PDB entry 4MEX | X-ray diffraction, 3.90 A resolution | chains A and F of the 7 polymer chains in the assembly

# Chain A
Name: DNA-directed RNA polymerase subunit alpha
From: Escherichia coli
Notes: EC 2.7.7.6
UniProt: P0A7Z4 (RPOA_ECOLI); numbering as in UniProt (aligned over 2-329)
Sequence (335 residues; numbered -5 to 329; the number before each row is that of its first residue; numbers below 1 keep their minus sign (Met-5 is residue -5)):
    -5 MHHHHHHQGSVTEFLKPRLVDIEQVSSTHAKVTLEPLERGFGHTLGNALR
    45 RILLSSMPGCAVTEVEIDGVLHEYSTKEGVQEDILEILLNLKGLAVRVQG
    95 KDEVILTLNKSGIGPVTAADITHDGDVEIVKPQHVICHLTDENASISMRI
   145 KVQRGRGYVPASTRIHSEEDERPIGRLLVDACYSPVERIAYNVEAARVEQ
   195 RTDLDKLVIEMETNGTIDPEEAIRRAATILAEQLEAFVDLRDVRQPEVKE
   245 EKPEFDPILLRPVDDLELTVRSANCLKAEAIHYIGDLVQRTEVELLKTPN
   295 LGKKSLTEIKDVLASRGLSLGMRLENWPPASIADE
Disordered / not traced: -5 to 4, 159-167, 234-246, 325-329
Construct notes: expression tag (-4 to 1)
Swiss-Prot annotation at these positions:
  - region: Glu162 to Glu165 (Required for interaction with Crp at class II promoters)
  - modified residue: Arg265 (ADP-ribosylarginine), Lys297 (N6-acetyllysine), Lys298 (N6-acetyllysine)
  - mutagenesis: Arg45 (R45C: In rpoA112; temperature-sensitive, blocks RNA polymerase assembly), Glu162 to Glu165 (5-fold decrease in CRP-class II promoter-dependent transcription), Glu165 (E165K: 5-fold decrease in CRP-class II promoter-dependent transcription), Arg191 (R191C: In rpoA101; temperature-sensitive)

# Chain F
Name: RNA polymerase sigma factor RpoD
From: Escherichia coli
UniProt: P00579 (RPOD_ECOLI); numbering as in UniProt (aligned over 1-613)
Sequence (613 residues; numbered 1 to 613; the number before each row is that of its first residue):
     1 MEQNPQSQLKLLVTRGKEQGYLTYAEVNDHLPEDIVDSDQIEDIIQMIND
    51 MGIQVMEEAPDADDLMLAENTADEDAAEAAAQVLSSVESEIGRTTDPVRM
   101 YMREMGTVELLTREGEIDIAKRIEDGINQVQCSVAEYPEAITYLLEQYDR
   151 VEAEEARLSDLITGFVDPNAEEDLAPTATHVGSELSQEDLDDDEDEDEED
   201 GDDDSADDDNSIDPELAREKFAELRAQYVVTRDTIKAKGRSHATAQEEIL
   251 KLSEVFKQFRLVPKQFDYLVNSMRVMMDRVRTQERLIMKLCVEQCKMPKK
   301 NFITLFTGNETSDTWFNAAIAMNKPWSEKLHDVSEEVHRALQKLQQIEEE
   351 TGLTIEQVKDINRRMSIGEAKARRAKKEMVEANLRLVISIAKKYTNRGLQ
   401 FLDLIQEGNIGLMKAVDKFEYRRGYKFSTYATWWIRQAITRSIADQARTI
   451 RIPVHMIETINKLNRISRQMLQEMGREPTPEELAERMLMPEDKIRKVLKI
   501 AKEPISMETPIGDDEDSHLGDFIEDTTLELPLDSATTESLRAATHDVLAG
   551 LTAREAKVLRMRFGIDMNTDYTLEEVGKQFDVTRERIRQIEAKALRKLRH
   601 PSRSEVLRSFLDD
Disordered / not traced: 1-94, 108-113, 166-209, 238-241, 613
Swiss-Prot annotation at these positions:
  - DNA-binding region: Leu573 to Ala592 (H-T-H motif)
  - region: Arg584 to Arg599 (Interaction with anti-sigma factors)
  - motif: Asp403 to Gln406 (Interaction with polymerase core subunit RpoC)
  - site: Arg562 (Interaction with anti-sigma factors)
  - mutagenesis: Ala553 (A553D: Disrupts the interaction with Escherichia phage lambda antitermination protein Q), Arg596 (R596D/E: 2-fold reduction in activation of class II Crp-dependent promoters)

# Interface between chain A and chain F
Contacting residue pairs (4; chain A residue first):
  Asp250(A) with Pro601(F); Ser604(F)
  Gly311(A) with Arg599(F)
  Met316(A) with Pro601(F), hydrophobic
Other interface residues (no listed pair), chain A (4 interface residues in all): Phe249
Other interface residues (no listed pair), chain F (4 interface residues in all): Glu605

# Summary
The chain A/chain F interface involves 4 residues from each chain. UniProt lists 6 mutagenesis sites on chain
A; 2 mutagenesis sites on chain F.
Here chain A is DNA-directed RNA polymerase subunit alpha and chain F is RNA polymerase sigma factor RpoD,
both from Escherichia coli. Entry 4MEX (Crystal structure of Escherichia coli RNA polymerase in complex with
salinamide A) was determined by X-ray diffraction together with 4MEY from the same study.
